7L8E - chains D and F of the 8 polymer chains in the assembly; structure by electron microscopy, 4.20 A resolution (low resolution: residue-level contacts below are approximate; hydrogen-bond / salt-bridge calls are withheld).

Chain D (and F):
Protein: Envelope glycoprotein gp160
Organism: Human immunodeficiency virus 1
Notes: fragment: GP120 domain, residues 30-661; chain F of this document is another copy of the same molecule, construct and numbering; everything in this record applies to it too
Reference sequence: Q2N0S5 (Q2N0S5_9HIV1); residues 33-664 here correspond to UniProt positions 30-661 (UniProt number = residue number - 3)
Amino-acid sequence (664 residues; numbered 1 to 664; the number before each row is that of its first residue):
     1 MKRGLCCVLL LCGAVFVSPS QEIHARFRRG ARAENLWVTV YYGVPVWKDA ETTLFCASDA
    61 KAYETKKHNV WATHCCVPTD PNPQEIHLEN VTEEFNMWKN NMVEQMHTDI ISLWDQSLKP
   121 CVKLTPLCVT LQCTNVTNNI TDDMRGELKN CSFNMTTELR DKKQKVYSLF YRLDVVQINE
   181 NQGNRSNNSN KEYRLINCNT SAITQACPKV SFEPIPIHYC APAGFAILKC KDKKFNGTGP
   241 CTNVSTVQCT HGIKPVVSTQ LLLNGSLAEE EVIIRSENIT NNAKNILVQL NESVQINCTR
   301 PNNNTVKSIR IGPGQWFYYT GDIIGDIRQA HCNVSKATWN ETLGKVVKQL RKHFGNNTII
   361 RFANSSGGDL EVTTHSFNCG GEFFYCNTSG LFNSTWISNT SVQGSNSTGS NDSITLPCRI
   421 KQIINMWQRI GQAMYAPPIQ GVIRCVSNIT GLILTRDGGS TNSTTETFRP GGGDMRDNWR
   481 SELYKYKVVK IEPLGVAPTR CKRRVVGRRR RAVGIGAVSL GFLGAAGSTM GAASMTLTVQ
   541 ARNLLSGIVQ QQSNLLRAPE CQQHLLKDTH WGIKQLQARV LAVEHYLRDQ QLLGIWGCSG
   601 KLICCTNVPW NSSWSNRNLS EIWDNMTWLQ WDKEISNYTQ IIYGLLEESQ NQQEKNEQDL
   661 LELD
Disordered / not traced: 1-519, 548-567 (chain F: 1-518, 548-567)
Disulfide bonds: Cys598-Cys604
Covalently attached groups: N-acetylglucosamine (NAG) linked to Asn611, Asn637
Differences from the reference sequence: initiating methionine (1); expression tag (2-32); conflict Lys66 (Glu63 in Q2N0S5), Cys75 (Ala72 in Q2N0S5), Thr242 (Pro239 in Q2N0S5), 20 further conflict positions vs the reference (Q2N0S5) not listed
Residues lining bound ligands: N-acetylglucosamine (NAG; 2-acetamido-2-deoxy-beta-D-glucopyranose): Gly524, Ala525, Gly527, Ser528

Interface between chain D and chain F:
Residue-residue contacts (25):
  Thr569(D) with Thr569(F)
  Leu576(D) with Leu576(F)
  Gln577(D) with Leu576(F)
  Val580(D) with Arg579(F)
  Leu581(D) with Arg579(F)
  Glu584(D) with Ser546(F); Arg579(F)
  Leu587(D) with Leu545(F); Val583(F)
  Arg588(D) with Leu545(F)
  Gln591(D) with Ala541(F); Arg542(F); Leu545(F); Tyr586(F)
  Ile595(D) with Thr538(F); Arg542(F)
  Glu647(D) with Arg542(F)
  Asn651(D) with Thr538(F)
  Glu654(D) with Lys601(F); Leu602(F); Ile603(F)
  Lys655(D) with Met535(F)
  Gln658(D) with Ile603(F); Cys605(F)
  Glu662(D) with Cys605(F)
Also at the interface, not in a pair above, chain D (19 interface residues in all): His570, Ile573, Val583
Also at the interface, not in a pair above, chain F (18 interface residues in all): Ile573, Val580, Leu587

In short:
The interface between chain D and chain F involves 19 residues on one side and 18 on the other. Bound to chain
D: N-acetylglucosamine. N-acetylglucosamine is covalently linked to Asn611(D) and Asn637(D).
Chain D and chain F are both Envelope glycoprotein gp160 (Human immunodeficiency virus 1); the structure,
BG505 SOSIP.v5.2(7S) in complex with the polyclonal Fab pAbC-1 from animal Rh.33172 (Wk38 time point), was
determined by electron microscopy, deposited together with 7L7T, 7L7U, 7L85, 7L86, 7L87, 7L88 and 15 further
entries.
